7VTQ - chains A and H of the 12 polymer chains in the assembly; structure by electron microscopy, 3.55 A resolution.

[Chain A (and H)]
Protein: NACHT, LRR and PYD domains-containing protein 3
Organism: Mus musculus
Notes: chain H of this document is another copy of the same molecule, construct and numbering; everything in this record applies to it too
UniProt: Q8R4B8 (NLRP3_MOUSE); numbering as in UniProt (aligned over 1-1033)
Amino-acid sequence (1057 residues; row label = number of the first residue in the row; numbers below 1 keep their minus sign (His-23 is residue -23)):
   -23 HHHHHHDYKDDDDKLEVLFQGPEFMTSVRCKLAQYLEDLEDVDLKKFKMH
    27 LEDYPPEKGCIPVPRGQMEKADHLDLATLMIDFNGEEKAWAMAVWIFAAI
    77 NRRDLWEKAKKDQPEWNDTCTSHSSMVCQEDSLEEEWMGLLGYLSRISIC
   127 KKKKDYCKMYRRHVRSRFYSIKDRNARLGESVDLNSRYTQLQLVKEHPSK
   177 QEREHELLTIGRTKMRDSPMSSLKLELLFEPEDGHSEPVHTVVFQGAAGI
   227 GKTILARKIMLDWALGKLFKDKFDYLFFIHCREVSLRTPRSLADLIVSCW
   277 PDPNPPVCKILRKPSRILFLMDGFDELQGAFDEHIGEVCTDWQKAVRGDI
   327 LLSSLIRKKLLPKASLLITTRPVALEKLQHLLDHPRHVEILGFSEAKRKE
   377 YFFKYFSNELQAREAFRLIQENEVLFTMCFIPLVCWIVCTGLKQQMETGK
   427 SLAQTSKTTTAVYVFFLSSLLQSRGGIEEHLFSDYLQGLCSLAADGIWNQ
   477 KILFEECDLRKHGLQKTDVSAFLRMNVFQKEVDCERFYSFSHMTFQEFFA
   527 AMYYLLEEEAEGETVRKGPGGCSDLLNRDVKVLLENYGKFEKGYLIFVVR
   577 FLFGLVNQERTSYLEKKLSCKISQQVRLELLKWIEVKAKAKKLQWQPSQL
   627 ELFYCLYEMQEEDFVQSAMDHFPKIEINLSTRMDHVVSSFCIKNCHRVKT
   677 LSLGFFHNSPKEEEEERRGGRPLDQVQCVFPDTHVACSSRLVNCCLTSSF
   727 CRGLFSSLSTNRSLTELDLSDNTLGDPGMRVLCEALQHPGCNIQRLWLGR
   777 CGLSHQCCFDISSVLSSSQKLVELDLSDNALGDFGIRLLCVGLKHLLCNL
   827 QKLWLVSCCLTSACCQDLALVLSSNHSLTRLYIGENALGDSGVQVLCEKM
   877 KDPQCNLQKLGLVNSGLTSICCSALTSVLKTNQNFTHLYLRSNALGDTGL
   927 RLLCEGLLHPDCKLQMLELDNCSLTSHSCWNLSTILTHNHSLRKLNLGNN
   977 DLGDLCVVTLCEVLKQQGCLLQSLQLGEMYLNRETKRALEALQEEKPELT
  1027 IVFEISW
Unresolved in the structure: -23 to 130, 148-156, 173-197, 448-457, 503-511, 533-552, 684-722, 1032-1033
Disulfides: Cys955-Cys982
Sequence notes: expression tag (-23 to 0)
Ligand contacts:
  - 7YN (1-[4-(2-oxidanylpropan-2-yl)furan-2-yl]sulfonyl-3-(1,2,3,5-tetrahydro-S-indacen-4-yl)urea): Gly222, Ala223, Ala224, Arg347, Pro348, Val349, Ile407, Tyr439, Phe573, Arg576, Ser624, Leu626, Glu627, Tyr630, Met659, Asp660
  - ADP (adenosine-5'-diphosphate): Arg163, Tyr164, Thr165, Leu167, Ala223, Ala224, Gly225, Ile226, Gly227, Lys228, Thr229, Ile230, Phe369, Tyr377, Pro408, Leu409, Trp412, His518, Met519
UniProt features mapped onto this chain:
  - region: Lys127 to Lys130 (Required for binding to phosphatidylinositol 4-phosphate (PtdIns4P))
  - motif: Leu351 to Gln355 (KFERQ-like motif 1), Gln601 to Glu605 (KFERQ-like motif 2), Gln795 to Glu799 (KFERQ-like motif 3), Glu988 to Gln992 (KFERQ-like motif 4)
  - binding site (ATP): Thr165, Gly222 to Ile230, His518
  - modified residue: Ser3 (Phosphoserine), Tyr11 (Phosphotyrosine), Tyr132 (Phosphotyrosine), Tyr136 (Phosphotyrosine), Tyr145 (Phosphotyrosine), Ser157 (Phosphoserine), Tyr164 (Phosphotyrosine), Ser194 (Phosphoserine), Ser197 (Phosphoserine), Ser261 (Phosphoserine), Ser291 (Phosphoserine), Ser330 (Phosphoserine), Ser725 (Phosphoserine), Ser732 (Phosphoserine), Ser803 (Phosphoserine), Tyr858 (Phosphotyrosine), Ser1032 (Phosphoserine)
  - lipidation (S-palmitoyl cysteine): Cys126, Cys834, Cys835, Cys841, Cys955
  - cross-link (Glycyl lysine isopeptide (Lys-Gly)): Lys320 (interchain with G-Cter in ubiquitin), Lys426 (interchain with G-Cter in ubiquitin), Lys687 (interchain with G-Cter in ubiquitin), Lys875 (interchain with G-Cter in ubiquitin), Lys970 (interchain with G-Cter in ubiquitin)
  - mutagenesis: Cys126 (C126A: Decreased activation of the NLRP3 inflammasome; when associated with A-955), Lys127 to Arg143 (In linker-mutant; strongly reduced binding to phosphorylated phosphatidylinositides. Abolished ability to form homooligomeric double-ring cages that hide pyrin domains to avoid premature activation), Lys127 to Lys130 (In 4KA mutant; abolished binding to phosphatidylinositol 4-phosphate (PtdIns4P) and recruitment to dispersed trans-Golgi network (dTGN) vesicle membranes), Ser194 (S194A: Abolished phosphorylation by JNK1 leading to decreased activation of the NLRP3 inflammasome), Ser291 (S291A: Abolished phosphorylation by PKD/PRKD1, leading to prevent NLRP3 inflammasome activation; S291E: Mimics phosphorylation state ...), Gly754 (G754A/R: Increases interaction with NEK7), Arg771 to Arg776 (In LRRm3 mutant; abolished ability to form homooligomeric double-ring cages that hide pyrin domains to avoid premature activation), His781 to Phe785 (In LRRm5 mutant; abolished ability to form homooligomeric double-ring cages that hide pyrin domains to avoid premature activation), Ser803 (S803D: Mimics phosphorylation state; impaired ability to recruit NEK7, leding to decreased activation of the NLRP3 inflammasome), Asp809 to Arg813 (In LRRm4 mutant; abolished ability to form homooligomeric double-ring cages that hide pyrin domains to avoid premature activation), Trp830 (W830A: In LRRm1 mutant; abolished ability to form homooligomeric double-ring cages that hide pyrin domains to avoid premature activation; when associated with C-858), Tyr858 (Y858C: In LRRm1 mutant; abolished ability to form homooligomeric double-ring cages that hide pyrin domains to avoid premature activation; when associated with A-830), 5 further mutagenesis entries in UniProt
What the authors report for this chain:
  - post-translational modification sites: Ser803 (citing earlier work)

[Interface between chain A and chain H]
Pairs across the interface (22; chain A residue first):
  Lys617(A) - Trp956(H)
  Lys618(A) - His953(H)
  Gln620(A) - Ser952(H)
  Gln620(A) - His953(H)
  Trp773(A) - Arg1013(H)
  Trp830(A) - Arg1009(H)
  Lys885(A) - Glu1020(H)  salt bridge
  Arg917(A) - Glu1030(H)
  Ser952(A) - Gln620(H)
  His953(A) - Lys618(H)
  His953(A) - Gln620(H)
  Trp956(A) - Lys617(H)
  Lys970(A) - Thr1026(H)
  Arg1009(A) - Trp830(H)
  Arg1013(A) - Glu742(H)  salt bridge
  Arg1013(A) - Trp773(H)
  Glu1020(A) - Lys885(H)  salt bridge
  Thr1026(A) - Lys970(H)
  Thr1026(A) - Ser999(H)
  Val1028(A) - Gln1001(H)
  Val1028(A) - Val1028(H)  hydrophobic
  Glu1030(A) - Arg917(H)
Other interface residues (no listed pair), chain A (27 interface residues in all): Glu742, Arg771, Glu799, Asp801, Arg856, Tyr858, Ser999, Gln1001, Glu1016, Gln1019
Other interface residues (no listed pair), chain H (25 interface residues in all): Glu799, Asp801, Tyr858, Gln998, Glu1016

[In short]
27 residues of chain A face 25 of chain H across their interface, with 3 salt bridges. Polar pairs include
Lys885(A)-Glu1020(H) and Arg1013(A)-Glu742(H). Ligands of chain A: ADP and compound 7YN. UniProt lists 11
ATP-binding residues and 37 mutagenesis sites on chain A. From the paper: a modification site at Ser803(A).
Chain A and chain H are both NACHT, LRR and PYD domains-containing protein 3 (Mus musculus); the structure,
Cryo-EM structure of mouse NLRP3 (full-length) dodecamer, was determined by electron microscopy (same
publication as 7VTP).
